3G89 - chain A; structure by X-ray diffraction, 1.50 A resolution.

[Chain A]
Molecule: Ribosomal RNA small subunit methyltransferase G
From: Thermus thermophilus
Notes: EC 2.1.1.-
UniProtKB: Q9LCY2 (RSMG_THET8); residue numbers follow UniProt; this construct covers 1-249
Amino-acid sequence (249 residues; each row starts with the number of its first residue):
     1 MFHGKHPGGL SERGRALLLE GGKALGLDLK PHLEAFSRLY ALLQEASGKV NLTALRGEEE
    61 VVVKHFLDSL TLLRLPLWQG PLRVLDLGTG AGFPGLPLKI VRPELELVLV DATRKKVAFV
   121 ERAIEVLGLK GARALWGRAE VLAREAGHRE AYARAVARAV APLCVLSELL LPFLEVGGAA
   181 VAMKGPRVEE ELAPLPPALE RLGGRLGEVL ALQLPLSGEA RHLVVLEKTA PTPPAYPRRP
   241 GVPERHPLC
Unresolved in the structure: 47-56
Modified positions: His3 (4-methyl-histidine; HIC)
Disulfides: Cys164-Cys249
Covalent attachments: covalent link Met1-His3
Residues lining bound ligands:
  - adenosine monophosphate (AMP): Arg238, Val242, Arg245, His246
  - S-adenosylmethionine (SAM): Gly88, Thr89, Gly90, Phe93, Val110, Asp111, Ala112, Thr113, Lys116, Gly137, Arg138, Ala139, Glu140, Arg158, Ala159, Val160, Leu169
Curated features (UniProtKB/Swiss-Prot):
  - region: Arg245, His246 (RNA binding)
  - binding site (S-adenosyl-L-methionine): Gly88, Phe93, Asp111 to Thr113, Ala139, Glu140, Arg158

[In short]
Ligands of chain A: S-adenosylmethionine and adenosine monophosphate. Curated annotation (UniProt) lists 8
S-adenosyl-L-methionine-binding residues.
Chain A is Ribosomal RNA small subunit methyltransferase G (Thermus thermophilus); the structure, T.
thermophilus 16S rRNA G527 methyltransferase in complex with AdoMet and AMP in space group P61, was determined
by X-ray diffraction together with 3G88, 3G8A and 3G8B from the same study.
